PDB entry 2ZG8 | X-ray diffraction, 1.60 A resolution | chain X

# Chain X
Name: Ferritin light chain
Organism: Equus caballus
UniProtKB: P02791 (FRIL_HORSE); residues 1-174 here correspond to UniProt positions 2-175 (UniProt number = residue number + 1)
Amino-acid sequence (174 residues; numbered 1 to 174; the number before each row is that of its first residue):
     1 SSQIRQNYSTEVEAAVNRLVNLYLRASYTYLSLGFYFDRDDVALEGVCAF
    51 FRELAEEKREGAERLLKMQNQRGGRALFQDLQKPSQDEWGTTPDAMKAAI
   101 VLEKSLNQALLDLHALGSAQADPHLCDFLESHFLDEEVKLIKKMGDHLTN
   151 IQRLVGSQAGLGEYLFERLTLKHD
Disordered / not traced: 174
Sequence notes: engineered mutation Ala49 (His50 in P02791)
Swiss-Prot annotation at these positions:
  - region: Glu53 to Glu60 (Catalytic site for iron oxidation)
  - binding site (Fe cation): Glu53, Glu56, Glu57, Glu60, Glu63
  - modified residue: Ser1 (N-acetylserine)
Metal / ion sites: Palladium(II) allyl complex Pd site 1 near Glu45 (its only coordinating residue here); Cd2+ near Asp80 (its only coordinating residue here); Palladium(II) allyl complex Pd site 2 near His114 (its only coordinating residue here)
Ligand contacts:
  - Palladium(II) allyl complex (PLL), molecule 1: Phe35, Asp38, Glu45, Cys48, Arg52, Lys67
  - Palladium(II) allyl complex (PLL), molecule 2: Glu45, Cys48, Ala49, Arg52
  - Palladium(II) allyl complex (PLL), molecule 3: His114, Pro123, Cys126, Asp127, Glu130

# Overview
Bound to chain X: 3 copies of Palladium(II) allyl complex. From UniProt: 5 Fe cation-binding residues.
Chain X is Ferritin light chain (Equus caballus); the structure, Crystal Structure of Pd(allyl)/apo-H49AFr,
was determined by X-ray diffraction (same publication as 2ZG7 and 2ZG9).
